PDB entry 5SU9 | X-ray diffraction, 1.66 A resolution | chains A and B

== Chain A ==
Protein: Pre-mRNA-splicing factor 8
Organism: Saccharomyces cerevisiae S288C
UniProt: P33334 (PRP8_YEAST); residue numbers follow UniProt; this construct covers 1836-2090
Sequence (258 residues; each row starts with the number of its first residue):
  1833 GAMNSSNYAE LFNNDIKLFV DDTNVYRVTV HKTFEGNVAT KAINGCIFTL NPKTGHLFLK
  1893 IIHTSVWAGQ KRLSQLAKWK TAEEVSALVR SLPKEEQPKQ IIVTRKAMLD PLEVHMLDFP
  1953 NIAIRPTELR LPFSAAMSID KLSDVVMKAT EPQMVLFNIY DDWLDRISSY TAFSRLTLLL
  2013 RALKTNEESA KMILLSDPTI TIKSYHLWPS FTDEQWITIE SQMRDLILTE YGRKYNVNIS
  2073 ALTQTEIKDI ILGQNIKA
Disordered / not traced: 2070-2090
Sequence notes: expression tag (1833-1835)
Curated features (UniProtKB/Swiss-Prot):
  - mutagenesis: Asp1853 (D1853A: Alters protein folding. Severely impaired growth. Strongly reduced growth at 35 degrees Celsius; when associated with A-1854; D1853N: Reduced growth at 30 degrees Celsius ...), Asp1854 (D1854A: Reduced growth at 30 degrees Celsius. Strongly reduced growth at 16 degrees Celsius. Strongly reduced growth at 35 degrees Celsius; when associated with A-1853 ...), Thr1855 (T1855A: Reduced growth at 30 degrees Celsius. Strongly reduced growth at 16 degrees Celsius), Thr1936 (T1936A: Reduced growth at 30 degrees Celsius. Strongly reduced growth at 16 degrees Celsius), Arg1937 (R1937K: Severely impaired growth. Reduced growth at 30 degrees Celsius. Strongly reduced growth at 16 degrees Celsius)

== Chain B ==
Protein: A1 cistron-splicing factor AAR2
Organism: Saccharomyces cerevisiae S288C
UniProt: P32357 (AAR2_YEAST); aligned to UniProt positions 1-317 over residues 1-317
Sequence (308 residues; each row starts with the number of its first residue; note: 13 numbers in that range are skipped by the numbering (no residue carries them; nothing is unmodelled there); numbers below 1 keep their minus sign (Gly-3 is residue -3)):
    -3 GAMAMNTVPF TSAPIEVTIG IDQYSFNVKE NQPFHGIKDI PIGHVHVIHF QHADNSSMRY
    57 GYWFDCRMGN FYIQYDPKDG LYKMMEERDG AKFENIVHNF KERQMMVSYP KIDEDDTWYN
   117 LTEFVQMDKI RKIVRKDENQ FSYVDSSMTT VQENEL
   166 SSSSSDPAHS LNYTVINFKS REAIRPGHEM EDFLDKSYYL NTVMLQGIFK NSSNYFGELQ
   226 FAFLNAMFFG NYGSSLQWHA MIELICSSAT VPKHMLDKLD EILYYQIKTL PEQYSDILLN
   286 ERVWNICLYS SFQKNSLHNT EKIMENKYPE LL
Disordered / not traced: -3 to 0, 166-169
Sequence notes: expression tag (-3 to 0); conflict Ser166 (Leu153 in P32357), Ser167 (Lys154 in P32357), Ser170 (Asp in P32357)
Curated features (UniProtKB/Swiss-Prot):
  - region: Leu261 to Ile282 (Leucine-zipper)
  - modified residue: Ser253 (Phosphoserine), Thr274 (Phosphothreonine)
Residues lining bound ligands: V4L (N~2~-methyl-N~2~-[2-methyl-2-(4-methylphenyl)propyl]glycinamide): Asn23, Val24, Gln28, Pro29, Phe30, Arg99, Gln100, Met101, Met102, Val103

== How chain A and chain B interact ==
Contacting residue pairs (17):
  Gln1907(A) with Met195(B); Leu199(B)
  Leu1908(A) with Met195(B), hydrophobic
  Trp1911(A) with Glu194(B); Met195(B), hydrophobic; Phe198(B), hydrophobic
  Asp1942(A) with Lys184(B), salt bridge; Phe198(B)
  Glu1945(A) with Lys184(B), salt bridge
  Val1946(A) with Ile189(B), hydrophobic; Glu194(B); Phe198(B), hydrophobic
  His1947(A) with Glu194(B)
  Leu1949(A) with Lys184(B); Ser185(B); Arg186(B)
  Asp1950(A) with Arg186(B), salt bridge

== Overview ==
9 residues of chain A face 8 of chain B across their interface; the contacts include 3 salt bridges. Among the
polar pairs are Asp1942(A)-Lys184(B), Glu1945(A)-Lys184(B) and Asp1950(A)-Arg186(B). Bound to chain B:
compound V4L. UniProt lists 5 mutagenesis sites on chain A.
Chain A is Pre-mRNA-splicing factor 8 and chain B is A1 cistron-splicing factor AAR2, both from Saccharomyces
cerevisiae S288C; the structure, PanDDA analysis group deposition -- Aar2/RNaseH in complex with fragment
P03F06 from the F2X-Universal Library, was determined by X-ray diffraction, deposited together with 5ST0,
5ST1, 5ST2, 5ST3, 5ST4, 5ST5 and 248 further entries.
